7N8N - chains C and J of the 6 polymer chains in the assembly; structure by electron microscopy, 3.89 A resolution.

[Chain C]
Molecule: Histone H4-H3 doublet
UniProtKB: A0A097I2D0 (A0A097I2D0_9VIRU); residues 8-222 here correspond to UniProt positions 2-216 (UniProt number = residue number - 6)
Chain sequence (244 residues; row label = number of the first residue in the row; numbers below 1 keep their minus sign (Met-21 is residue -21)):
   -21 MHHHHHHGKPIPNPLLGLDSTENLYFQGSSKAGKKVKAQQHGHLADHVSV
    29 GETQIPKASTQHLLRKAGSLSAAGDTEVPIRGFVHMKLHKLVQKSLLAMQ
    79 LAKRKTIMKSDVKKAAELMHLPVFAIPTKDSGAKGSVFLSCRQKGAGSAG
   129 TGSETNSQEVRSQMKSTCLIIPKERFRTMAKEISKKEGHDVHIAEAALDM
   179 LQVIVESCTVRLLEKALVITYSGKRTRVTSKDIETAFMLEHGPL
Disordered / not traced: -21 to 23, 221-222
Construct notes: expression tag (-21 to 7)

[Chain J]
Molecule: 147-nt DNA strand
Organism: Escherichia coli
Sequence (147 nucleotides; row label = number of the first residue in the row; numbers below 1 keep their minus sign (DA-73 is residue -73)):
   -73 ATCGGATGTATATATCTGACACGTGCCTGGAGACTAGGGAGTAATCCCCT
   -23 TGGCGGTTAAAACGCGGGGGACAGCGCGTACGTGCGTTTAAGCGGTGCTA
    27 GAGCTGTCTACGACCAATTGAGCGGCCTCGGCACCGGATTCTCAGAT
Disordered / not traced: -73 to -61, 65-73

[Chain C / chain J interface]
Pairs across the interface (21):
  Pro34(C) - DA-13(J)  sugar contact
  Ala36(C) - DA-13(J)  phosphate contact
  Ser37(C) - DA-13(J)  phosphate contact
  Lys81(C) - DG-33(J)  salt bridge to the phosphate
  Lys81(C) - DT-32(J)  salt bridge to the phosphate
  Lys112(C) - DA-14(J)  sugar contact
  Phe116(C) - DA-15(J)  phosphate contact
  Phe116(C) - DA-14(J)  phosphate contact
  Leu117(C) - DA-14(J)  phosphate contact
  Arg155(C) - DT-23(J)  salt bridge to the phosphate
  Arg155(C) - DG-22(J)  salt bridge to the phosphate
  Lys159(C) - DT-23(J)  salt bridge to the phosphate
  His170(C) - DT-23(J)  salt bridge to the phosphate
  Ile171(C) - DT-24(J)  phosphate contact
  Ile171(C) - DT-23(J)  hydrogen bond to the phosphate
  Glu173(C) - DT-24(J)  phosphate contact
  Arg203(C) - DG-4(J)  hydrogen bond to the phosphate
  Arg203(C) - DA-3(J)  salt bridge to the phosphate
  Arg203(C) - DC-2(J)  salt bridge to the phosphate
  Thr204(C) - DA-3(J)  hydrogen bond to the phosphate
  Arg205(C) - DA-3(J)  hydrogen bond to the phosphate
Other interface residues (no listed pair), chain C (18 interface residues in all): Lys35, His40, Ala172
Other interface residues (no listed pair), chain J (12 interface residues in all): DA-12

[In short]
Chain C and chain J form an interface of 18 and 12 residues respectively; the contacts include 4 hydrogen
bonds and 8 salt bridges. Polar pairs include Ile171(C)-DT-23(J), Arg203(C)-DG-4(J) and Thr204(C)-DA-3(J).
Here chain C is Histone H4-H3 doublet and chain J is a 147-nt DNA strand (Escherichia coli). Entry 7N8N
(Melbournevirus nucleosome like particle) was determined by electron microscopy.
